PDB entry 4A8J | X-ray diffraction, 2.10 A resolution | chains A and B of the 6 polymer chains in the assembly

Chain A:
Name: Elongator complex protein 4
Source organism: Saccharomyces cerevisiae S288C
UniProt: Q02884 (ELP4_YEAST); residues 66-426 here = UniProt positions 66-426
Amino-acid sequence (361 residues; row label = number of the first residue in the row):
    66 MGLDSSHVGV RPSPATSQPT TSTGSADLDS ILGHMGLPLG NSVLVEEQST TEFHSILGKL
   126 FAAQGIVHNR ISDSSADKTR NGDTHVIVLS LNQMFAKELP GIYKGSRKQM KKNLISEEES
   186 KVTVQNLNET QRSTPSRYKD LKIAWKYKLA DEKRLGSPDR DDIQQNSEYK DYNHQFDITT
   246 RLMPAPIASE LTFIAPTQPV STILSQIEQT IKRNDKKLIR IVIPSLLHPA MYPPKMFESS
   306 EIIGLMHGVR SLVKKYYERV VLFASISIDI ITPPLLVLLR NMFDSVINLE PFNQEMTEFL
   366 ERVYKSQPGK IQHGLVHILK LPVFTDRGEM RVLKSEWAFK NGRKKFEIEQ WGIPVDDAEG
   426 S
Not modelled in the structure: 66, 137-144, 169-233, 417-426
Modified / non-standard residues: Mse-66, Mse-175 (selenomethionine); Mse-100, Mse-159, Mse-248, Mse-296, Mse-301, Mse-311, Mse-347, Mse-361, Mse-395 (selenomethionine; parent Met)
Swiss-Prot annotation at these positions:
  - modified residue: Ser-222 (Phosphoserine)

Chain B:
Name: Elongator complex protein 5
Source organism: Saccharomyces cerevisiae S288C
UniProt: P38874 (ELP5_YEAST); numbering as in UniProt (aligned over 1-270)
Amino-acid sequence (270 residues; numbered 1 to 270; the number before each row is that of its first residue):
     1 MASSSHNPVI LLKRILSLTE SSPFILCLDS IAQTSYKLIQ EFVHQSKSKG NEYPIVYISF
    61 ETVNKPSYCT QFIDATQMDF VHLVKQIISY LPAATATQAK KHMVIIDSLN YISTEYITRF
   121 LSEIASPHCT MVATYHKDIK DENRTVIPDW NNNYPDKLTL LQFMATTIVD IDVVLTGTLD
   181 TEEVSELLNE FRIPRGLNND IFQLRLVNKR KSGRSLEYDF IVNSNTHEYE LLSTTKQEEE
   241 SSSNGLETPE MLQGLTTFNL GTSNKQKLAK
Not modelled in the structure: 1, 93-97, 143-148, 233-270
Modified / non-standard residues: Mse-1, Mse-251 (selenomethionine); Mse-78, Mse-103, Mse-131, Mse-164 (selenomethionine; parent Met)
Swiss-Prot annotation at these positions:
  - modified residue (Phosphoserine): Ser-3, Ser-4

Chain A / chain B interface:
Pairs across the interface (29):
  Thr-115(A) / Gly-213(B)  hydrogen bond (side chain-backbone)
  Thr-115(A) / Ser-215(B)  hydrogen bond
  Thr-116(A) / Gly-213(B)
  Thr-116(A) / Arg-214(B)
  His-293(A) / Phe-163(B)
  Pro-294(A) / Thr-118(B)
  Pro-294(A) / Leu-160(B)  hydrophobic
  Pro-294(A) / Phe-163(B)
  Pro-299(A) / Glu-115(B)
  Pro-299(A) / Tyr-154(B)  hydrophobic
  Phe-302(A) / Asn-151(B)
  Phe-302(A) / Asn-153(B)  hydrogen bond (backbone-side chain)
  Phe-302(A) / Tyr-154(B)  hydrophobic
  Glu-303(A) / Asn-151(B)
  Ser-304(A) / Asn-151(B)  hydrogen bond (backbone-backbone)
  Ser-304(A) / Asn-153(B)  hydrogen bond
  Ile-335(A) / Pro-155(B)
  Ile-335(A) / Thr-159(B)
  Ile-335(A) / Phe-163(B)  hydrophobic
  Thr-337(A) / Asn-153(B)
  Leu-340(A) / Asn-153(B)
  Gln-359(A) / Leu-216(B)
  Gln-359(A) / Glu-217(B)  hydrogen bond (side chain-backbone)
  Gln-359(A) / Tyr-218(B)
  Thr-362(A) / Ser-3(B)
  Thr-362(A) / Arg-214(B)
  Glu-363(A) / Ser-4(B)  hydrogen bond
  Glu-366(A) / Ala-2(B)  hydrogen bond (side chain-backbone)
  Glu-366(A) / Ser-3(B)  hydrogen bond (side chain-backbone)
Interface residues without a listed pair, chain A (16 interface residues in all): Ser-332
Interface residues without a listed pair, chain B (21 interface residues in all): Asn-152, Lys-209, Ser-212

Overview:
The interface between chain A and chain B involves 16 residues on one side and 21 on the other; the contacts
include 9 hydrogen bonds. Polar pairs include Thr-115(A)/Gly-213(B), Thr-115(A)/Ser-215(B) and
Phe-302(A)/Asn-153(B).
Here chain A is Elongator complex protein 4 and chain B is Elongator complex protein 5, both from
Saccharomyces cerevisiae S288C. Entry 4A8J (Crystal Structure of the Elongator subcomplex Elp456) was
determined by X-ray diffraction.
